8Q6O - chains M and O of the 24 polymer chains in the assembly; structure by electron microscopy, 3.14 A resolution.

Chain M:
Name: DNA replication complex GINS protein PSF1
Source organism: Xenopus laevis
Reference sequence: Q7ZT47 (PSF1_XENLA); residue numbers follow UniProt; this construct covers 1-196
Chain sequence (196 residues; row label = number of the first residue in the row):
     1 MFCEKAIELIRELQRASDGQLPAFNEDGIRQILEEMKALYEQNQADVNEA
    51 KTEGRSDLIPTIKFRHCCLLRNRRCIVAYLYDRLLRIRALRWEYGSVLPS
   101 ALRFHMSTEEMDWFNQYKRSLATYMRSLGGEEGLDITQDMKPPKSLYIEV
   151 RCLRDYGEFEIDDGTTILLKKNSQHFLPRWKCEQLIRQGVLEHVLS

Chain O:
Name: DNA replication complex GINS protein PSF3
Source organism: Xenopus laevis
Reference sequence: Q7ZT01 (PSF3_XENLA); numbering as in UniProt (aligned over 1-210)
Chain sequence (210 residues; row label = number of the first residue in the row):
     1 MWEPYMPVEPGLGREENFLSLEDLLMSQEKLPCCIESGFPRLGFLDKGGD
    51 SDSIPEGSKMELPLWLAKGLYDNKRRVLSVELPKIYREGWRTVFSADANV
   101 VDLHKMGPHYYGFGSQLLNFDSPENPEIAKTILQTFVGRFRRIMDSSQNA
   151 YNEDTSGLVARLDELERSLFRAGQRGLNAFQSWERGKAAQITASNLVQNY
   201 KKRKFNEADA
Not modelled in the structure: 1, 204-210

Chain M / chain O interface:
Pairs across the interface (71; chain M residue first):
  Met1(M) - Leu45(O)  hydrophobic
  Met1(M) - Pro63(O)
  Cys3(M) - Trp65(O)  hydrophobic
  Ile7(M) - Leu24(O)
  Ile7(M) - Leu25(O)  hydrophobic
  Ile10(M) - Leu24(O)  hydrophobic
  Ile10(M) - Leu25(O)  hydrophobic
  Gln14(M) - Leu25(O)
  Ser17(M) - Tyr5(O)
  Asp18(M) - Leu196(O)
  Asp18(M) - Asn199(O)  hydrogen bond
  Gly19(M) - Tyr5(O)
  Gly19(M) - Leu196(O)
  Gln20(M) - Leu196(O)
  Gln20(M) - Asn199(O)
  Gln20(M) - Tyr200(O)
  Gln20(M) - Arg203(O)
  Leu21(M) - Tyr200(O)  hydrogen bond (backbone-side chain)
  Glu49(M) - Arg41(O)  salt bridge
  Arg55(M) - Arg41(O)
  Asp57(M) - Pro40(O)
  Leu58(M) - Pro40(O)  hydrophobic
  Leu58(M) - Arg41(O)
  Pro60(M) - Phe39(O)  hydrophobic
  Thr61(M) - Pro40(O)  hydrogen bond (side chain-backbone)
  Thr61(M) - Leu42(O)
  Lys63(M) - Leu70(O)
  Phe64(M) - Leu42(O)  hydrophobic
  Phe64(M) - Leu45(O)  hydrophobic
  Phe64(M) - Leu66(O)  hydrophobic
  Phe64(M) - Leu70(O)
  Cys67(M) - Trp65(O)
  Cys67(M) - Gly69(O)
  Cys67(M) - Leu70(O)  hydrophobic
  Cys68(M) - Trp65(O)  hydrophobic
  Arg71(M) - Leu24(O)  hydrogen bond (side chain-backbone)
  Arg71(M) - Ser27(O)  hydrogen bond
  Arg71(M) - Gln28(O)
  Arg71(M) - Trp65(O)
  Arg74(M) - Glu16(O)  salt bridge
  Arg74(M) - Asn17(O)  hydrogen bond (side chain-backbone)
  Arg74(M) - Phe18(O)
  Arg74(M) - Leu24(O)
  Cys75(M) - Leu24(O)  hydrophobic
  Val77(M) - Leu19(O)  hydrophobic
  Tyr81(M) - Leu19(O)  hydrophobic
  Asp82(M) - Tyr5(O)  hydrogen bond
  Asp82(M) - Leu21(O)
  Leu85(M) - Met6(O)
  Arg86(M) - Tyr5(O)
  Ala89(M) - Pro4(O)
  Trp92(M) - Trp2(O)  hydrophobic
  Glu93(M) - Pro4(O)
  Glu93(M) - Ser194(O)
  Glu93(M) - Leu196(O)
  Glu93(M) - Val197(O)
  Tyr94(M) - Val197(O)
  Tyr94(M) - Tyr200(O)
  Leu102(M) - Tyr200(O)  hydrophobic
  His105(M) - Arg203(O)  hydrogen bond
  Met140(M) - Trp2(O)  hydrophobic
  Lys141(M) - Ala188(O)  hydrogen bond (side chain-backbone)
  Ile186(M) - Ile191(O)
  Ile186(M) - Ala193(O)
  Arg187(M) - Ala193(O)
  Arg187(M) - Val197(O)
  Gln188(M) - Val197(O)
  His193(M) - Ala189(O)
  His193(M) - Gln190(O)
  His193(M) - Ile191(O)
  Leu195(M) - Gln190(O)
Also at the interface, not in a pair above, chain M (52 interface residues in all): Phe2, Glu4, Arg11, Leu13, Arg65, Ala78, Leu90, Lys144, Ile148, Arg179, Gly189
Also at the interface, not in a pair above, chain O (44 interface residues in all): Pro7, Val8, Ser20, Glu22, Asp23, Ser37, Phe44, Val77, Asn195, Lys201

In short:
52 residues of chain M and 44 residues of chain O are in contact, with 9 hydrogen bonds and 2 salt bridges.
Polar pairs include Glu49(M)-Arg41(O), Arg74(M)-Glu16(O) and Asp18(M)-Asn199(O).
Here chain M is DNA replication complex GINS protein PSF1 and chain O is DNA replication complex GINS protein
PSF3, both from Xenopus laevis. Entry 8Q6O (X. laevis CMG dimer bound to dimeric DONSON - without ATPase) was
determined by electron microscopy (same publication as 8Q6P).
